Entry 7S4Q (electron microscopy, 3.12 A resolution); this record covers chains B and C of the 6 polymer chains in the assembly.

Chain B (and C):
Protein: EncA
Organism: Myxococcus xanthus
Notes: chain C of this document is another copy of the same molecule, construct and numbering; everything in this record applies to it too
UniProt: Q1D6H4 (Q1D6H4_MYXXD); residues -7 to 286 here correspond to UniProt positions 1-294 (UniProt number = residue number + 8)
Chain sequence (294 residues; numbered -7 to 286; the number before each row is that of its first residue; numbers below 1 keep their minus sign (Met-7 is residue -7)):
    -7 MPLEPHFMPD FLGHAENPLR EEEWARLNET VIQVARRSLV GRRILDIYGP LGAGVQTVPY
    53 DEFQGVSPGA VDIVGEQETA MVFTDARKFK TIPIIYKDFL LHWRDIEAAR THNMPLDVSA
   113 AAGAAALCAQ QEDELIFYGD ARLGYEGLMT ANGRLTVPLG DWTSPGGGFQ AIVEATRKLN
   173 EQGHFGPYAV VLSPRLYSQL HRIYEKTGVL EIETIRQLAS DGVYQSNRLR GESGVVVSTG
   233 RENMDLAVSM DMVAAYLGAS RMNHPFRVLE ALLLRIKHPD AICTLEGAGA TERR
Not modelled in the structure: -7 to 0, 278-286 (chain C: -7 to 6, 278-286)

Interface between chain B and chain C:
Residue-residue contacts (7; chain B residue first):
  Gln48(B) - Arg79(C)
  Gln48(B) - Phe81(C)
  Thr49(B) - Thr49(C)  hydrogen bond
  Thr49(B) - Phe81(C)
  Phe81(B) - Gln48(C)
  Phe81(B) - Thr49(C)
  Phe81(B) - Thr83(C)
Interface residues without a listed pair, chain B (6 interface residues in all): Arg79, Lys80, Thr83

Overview:
Chain B and chain C form an interface of 6 and 5 residues respectively; the contacts include 1 hydrogen bond.
The hydrogen-bonded pair is Thr49(B)-Thr49(C).
Chain B and chain C are both EncA (Myxococcus xanthus); the structure, M. xanthus encapsulin EncA bound to
EncC targeting peptide, was determined by electron microscopy (same publication as 7S2T).
